Entry 5D6J (X-ray diffraction, 2.25 A resolution); this record covers chains A and B.

# Chain A
Protein: Acyl-CoA synthase
From: Mycobacterium smegmatis (strain ATCC 700084 / mc(2)155)
UniProtKB: A0R618 (A0R618_MYCS2); numbering as in UniProt (aligned over 1-630)
Chain sequence (630 residues; row label = number of the first residue in the row):
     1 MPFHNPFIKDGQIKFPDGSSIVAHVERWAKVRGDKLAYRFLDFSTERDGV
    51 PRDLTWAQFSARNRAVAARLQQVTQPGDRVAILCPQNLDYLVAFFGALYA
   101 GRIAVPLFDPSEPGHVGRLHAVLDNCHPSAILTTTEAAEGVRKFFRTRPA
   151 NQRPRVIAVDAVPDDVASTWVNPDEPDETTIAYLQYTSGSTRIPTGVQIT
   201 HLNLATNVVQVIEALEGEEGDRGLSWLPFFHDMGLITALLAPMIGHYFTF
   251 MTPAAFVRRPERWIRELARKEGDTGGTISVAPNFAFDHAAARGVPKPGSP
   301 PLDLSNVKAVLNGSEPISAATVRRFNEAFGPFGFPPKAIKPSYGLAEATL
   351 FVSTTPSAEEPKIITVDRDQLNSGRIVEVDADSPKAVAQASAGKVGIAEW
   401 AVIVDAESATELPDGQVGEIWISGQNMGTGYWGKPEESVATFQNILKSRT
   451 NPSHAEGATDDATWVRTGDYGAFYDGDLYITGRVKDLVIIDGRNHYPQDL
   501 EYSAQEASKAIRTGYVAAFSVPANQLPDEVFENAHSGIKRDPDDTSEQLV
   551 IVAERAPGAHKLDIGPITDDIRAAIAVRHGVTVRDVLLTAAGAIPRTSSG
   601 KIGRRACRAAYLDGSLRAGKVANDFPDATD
UniProt features mapped onto this chain:
  - binding site (ATP): Thr187 to Arg192, Ser342, Ala346, Asp469, Arg483
Residues lining bound ligands: ATP (adenosine-5'-triphosphate): Thr187, Ser188, Gly189, Ser190, Thr191, Arg192, Asp232, Ser314, Glu315, Pro316, Ser342, Tyr343, Gly344, Leu345, Ala346, Glu347, Ala392, Thr467, Asp469, Ile480, Arg483
From the paper describing this entry:
  - contacts within the chain: Arg118-Thr187 (hydrogen bond), Glu315-Lys601, Arg368-Asp499, Leu371-Tyr496 (hydrophobic contact), Asn372-Asn494 (hydrogen bond)
  - binding site for ATP: Thr187 to Arg192, Ser314 to Pro316, Ser342, Tyr343, Ala346, Asp469, Ile480, Arg483
  - Mg2+ coordination through a water molecule: Glu347
  - conformationally variable residues (helix shift, side-chain flip): Arg118, Asp232, Ser314

# Chain B
Protein: Ubiquitin-like protein SMT3
From: Saccharomyces cerevisiae (strain ATCC 204508 / S288c)
UniProtKB: Q12306 (SMT3_YEAST); residue numbers follow UniProt; this construct covers 21-94
Chain sequence (74 residues; row label = number of the first residue in the row):
    21 ETHINLKVSDGSSEIFFKIKKTTPLRRLMEAFAKRQGKEMDSLRFLYDGI
    71 RIQADQTPEDLDMEDNDIIEAHRE

# Interface between chain A and chain B
Residue-residue contacts - 13 pairs, chain A then chain B:
  Arg69(A) with Tyr67(B), hydrogen bond; Asp68(B), salt bridge
  Gln72(A) with Glu84(B)
  Ala138(A) with Ile70(B), hydrophobic
  Arg155(A) with Tyr67(B), hydrogen bond; Asp68(B), salt bridge; Leu81(B); Asp82(B), hydrogen bond (side chain-backbone)
  Val156(A) with Ile70(B)
  Ile157(A) with Asp68(B)
  Ala158(A) with Asp68(B), hydrogen bond (backbone-backbone); Ile70(B)
  Ala161(A) with Gly69(B)
Also at the interface, not in a pair above, chain A (10 interface residues in all): Thr135, Pro163
Also at the interface, not in a pair above, chain B (9 interface residues in all): Asp87, Glu90

# In short
The interface between chain A and chain B involves 10 residues on one side and 9 on the other; the contacts
include 4 hydrogen bonds and 2 salt bridges. Polar pairs include Arg69(A)-Asp68(B), Arg155(A)-Asp68(B) and
Arg69(A)-Tyr67(B). From the paper: a binding site for ATP at Thr187(A), Ser314(A) and Ser342(A) among others;
water-mediated Mg2+ coordination by Glu347(A).
Here chain A is Acyl-CoA synthase (Mycobacterium smegmatis (strain ATCC 700084 / mc(2)155)) and chain B is
Ubiquitin-like protein SMT3 (Saccharomyces cerevisiae (strain ATCC 204508 / S288c)). Entry 5D6J (Crystal
structure of a mycobacterial protein) was determined by X-ray diffraction together with 5D6N from the same
study.
